PDB entry 2C8P | X-ray diffraction, 1.50 A resolution | chain A

Chain A:
Protein: Lysozyme C
Source organism: Gallus gallus
Notes: EC 3.2.1.17
Reference sequence: P00698 (LYSC_CHICK); residues 1-129 here correspond to UniProt positions 19-147 (UniProt number = residue number + 18)
Chain sequence (129 residues; row label = number of the first residue in the row):
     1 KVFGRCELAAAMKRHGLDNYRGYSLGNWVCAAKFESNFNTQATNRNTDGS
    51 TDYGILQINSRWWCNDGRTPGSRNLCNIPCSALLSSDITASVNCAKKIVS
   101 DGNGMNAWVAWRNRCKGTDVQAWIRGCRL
Cystine bridges: C6-C127, C30-C115, C64-C80, C76-C94
UniProt features mapped onto this chain:
  - active site: E35, D52
  - binding site (substrate): D101

In short:
From UniProt: active-site residues E35 and D52 and substrate-binding residue D101.
Chain A is Lysozyme C (Gallus gallus); the structure, lysozyme (60sec) and UV laser excited fluorescence, was
determined by X-ray diffraction, deposited together with 2C8O, 2C8Q and 2C8R.
